Entry 1Q1Q (X-ray diffraction, 2.91 A resolution); this record covers chain A.

Chain A:
Molecule: sulfotransferase family, cytosolic, 2B, member 1 isoform a
From: Homo sapiens
UniProt: O00204 (ST2B1_HUMAN); residue numbers follow UniProt; this construct covers 1-350
Amino-acid sequence (350 residues; numbered 1 to 350; the number before each row is that of its first residue):
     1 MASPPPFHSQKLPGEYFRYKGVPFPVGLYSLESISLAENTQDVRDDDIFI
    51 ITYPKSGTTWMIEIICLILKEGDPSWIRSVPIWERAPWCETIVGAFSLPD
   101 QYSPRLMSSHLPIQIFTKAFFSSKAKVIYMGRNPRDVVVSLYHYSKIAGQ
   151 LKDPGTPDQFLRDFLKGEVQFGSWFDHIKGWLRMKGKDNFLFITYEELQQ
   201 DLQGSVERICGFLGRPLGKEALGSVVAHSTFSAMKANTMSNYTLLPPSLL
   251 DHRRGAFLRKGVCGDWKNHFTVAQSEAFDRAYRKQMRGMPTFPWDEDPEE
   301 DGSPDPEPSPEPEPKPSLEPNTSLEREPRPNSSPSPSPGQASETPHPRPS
Not modelled in the structure: 1-11, 96-102, 297-350
UniProt features mapped onto this chain:
  - natural variant: Gln274 (R274Q: In ARCI14; uncertain significance; this construct carries the variant)
Metal / ion sites: Na+: Ser145, Ala148, Leu151, Asp153
Residues lining bound ligands:
  - adenosine-3'-5'-diphosphate (A3P): Pro54, Lys55, Ser56, Gly57, Thr58, Thr59, Trp60, Arg132, Ser140, Tyr195, Gln199, Ser229, Thr230, Phe231, Met234, Tyr242, Phe257, Leu258, Arg259, Lys260, Gly261
  - N-cyclohexyltaurine (NHE; 2-[N-cyclohexylamino]ethane sulfonic acid), molecule 1: Pro25, Leu28, Tyr29, Pro54, Trp83, Trp88, Thr91, His110, Tyr144, Gln150, Leu151, Gln170, Phe171, Leu245
  - N-cyclohexyltaurine (NHE), molecule 2: Val138, Val139, Tyr142, His143, Pro157, Phe160, Leu161, His269, Phe270, Gln274
Reported in the primary citation:
  - binding site for N-cyclohexyltaurine: Tyr29, Gln170
  - catalytic residues: Lys70 (proposed by the authors, not directly observed)

Overview:
Bound to chain A: adenosine-3'-5'-diphosphate and N-cyclohexyltaurine. Ser145, Ala148, Leu151 and Asp153
coordinate Na+. From the paper: the catalytic residue Lys70; a binding site for N-cyclohexyltaurine at Tyr29
and Gln170.
Chain A is sulfotransferase family, cytosolic, 2B, member 1 isoform a (Homo sapiens); the structure, Crystal
structure of human pregnenolone sulfotransferase (SULT2B1a) in the presence of PAP, was determined by X-ray
diffraction (same publication as 1Q1Z, 1Q20 and 1Q22).
